Entry 5GSU (X-ray diffraction, 3.10 A resolution); this record covers chains C and I of the 10 polymer chains in the assembly.

[Chain C]
Molecule: Histone H2A type 1-A
Organism: Homo sapiens
UniProt: Q96QV6 (H2A1A_HUMAN); residues 3-132 here correspond to UniProt positions 2-131 (UniProt number = residue number - 1)
Chain sequence (130 residues; row label = number of the first residue in the row):
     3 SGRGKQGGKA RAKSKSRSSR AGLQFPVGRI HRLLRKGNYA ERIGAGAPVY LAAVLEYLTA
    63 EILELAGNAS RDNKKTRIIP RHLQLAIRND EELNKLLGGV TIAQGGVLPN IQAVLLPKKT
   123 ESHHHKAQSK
Unresolved in the structure: 3-14, 121-132
Swiss-Prot annotation at these positions:
  - modified residue: Ser3 (N-acetylserine), Arg5 (Citrulline), Lys7 (N6-(2-hydroxyisobutyryl)lysine), Lys11 (N6-(2-hydroxyisobutyryl)lysine), Lys15 (N6-(beta-hydroxybutyryl)lysine), Lys38 (N6-(2-hydroxyisobutyryl)lysine), Lys76 (N6-(2-hydroxyisobutyryl)lysine), Lys77 (N6-(2-hydroxyisobutyryl)lysine), Lys97 (N6-(2-hydroxyisobutyryl)lysine), Gln106 (N5-methylglutamine), Lys120 (N6-(2-hydroxyisobutyryl)lysine), Lys121 (N6-crotonyllysine), Thr122 (Phosphothreonine), Lys128 (N6-crotonyllysine)
  - cross-link (Glycyl lysine isopeptide (Lys-Gly)): Lys15 (interchain with G-Cter in ubiquitin), Lys17 (interchain with G-Cter in ubiquitin), Lys121 (interchain with G-Cter in ubiquitin)

[Chain I]
Molecule: 146-nt DNA strand
Organism: Homo sapiens
Sequence (146 nucleotides; numbered 1 to 146; the number before each row is that of its first residue):
     1 ATCAATATCC ACCTGCAGAT TCTACCAAAA GTGTATTTGG AAACTGCTCC ATCAAAAGGC
    61 ATGTTCAGCT GAATTCAGCT GAACATGCCT TTTGATGGAG CAGTTTCCAA ATACACTTTT
   121 GGTAGAATCT GCAGGTGGAT ATTGAT
Ion coordination: Mn2+ site 1 near DG121 (its only coordinating residue here); Mn2+ site 2 near DA133 (its only coordinating residue here)

[How chain C and chain I interact]
Residue-residue contacts (14):
  Lys15(C) - DG31(I)  phosphate contact
  Ser16(C) - DA30(I)  phosphate contact
  Ser16(C) - DG31(I)  phosphate contact
  Lys17(C) - DA30(I)  phosphate contact
  Lys17(C) - DG31(I)  hydrogen bond to the phosphate
  Ser18(C) - DA30(I)  phosphate contact
  Arg19(C) - DA30(I)  hydrogen bond to the phosphate
  Gly30(C) - DA29(I)  phosphate contact
  Gly30(C) - DA30(I)  phosphate contact
  Arg31(C) - DA29(I)  salt bridge to the phosphate
  Arg34(C) - DA29(I)  salt bridge to the phosphate
  Arg44(C) - DT37(I)  phosphate contact
  Arg44(C) - DT38(I)  sugar contact
  Arg79(C) - DA19(I)  hydrogen bond to the sugar
Also at the interface, not in a pair above, chain I (8 interface residues in all): DT20, DA28

[Overview]
The interface between chain C and chain I involves 10 residues on one side and 8 on the other; the contacts
include 3 hydrogen bonds and 2 salt bridges. Among the polar pairs are Arg79(C)-DA19(I), Lys17(C)-DG31(I) and
Arg19(C)-DA30(I).
Here chain C is Histone H2A type 1-A and chain I is a 146-nt DNA strand, both from Homo sapiens. Entry 5GSU
(Crystal structure of nucleosome core particle consisting of human testis-specific histone variants, Th2A and
Th2B) was determined by X-ray diffraction together with 5GT0 and 5GT3 from the same study.
